PDB entry 1DQQ | X-ray diffraction, 1.80 A resolution | chains A and B

Chain A:
Protein: Anti-lysozyme antibody hyhel-63 (light chain)
Organism: Mus musculus
Notes: fragment: fab fragment; antibody fragment or engineered binder
Sequence (214 residues; numbered 1 to 214; the number before each row is that of its first residue):
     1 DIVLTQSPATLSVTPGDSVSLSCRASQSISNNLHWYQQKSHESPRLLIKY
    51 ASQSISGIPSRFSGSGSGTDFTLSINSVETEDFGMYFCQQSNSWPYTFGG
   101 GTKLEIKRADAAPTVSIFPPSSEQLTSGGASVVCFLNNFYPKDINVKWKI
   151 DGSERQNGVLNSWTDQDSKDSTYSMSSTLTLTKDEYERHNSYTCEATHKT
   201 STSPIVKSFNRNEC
Disulfide bonds: C23-C88, C134-C194

Chain B:
Protein: Anti-lysozyme antibody hyhel-63 (heavy chain)
Organism: Mus musculus
Notes: fragment: fab fragment; antibody fragment or engineered binder
Sequence (210 residues; numbered 1 to 221; 11 numbers in that range are skipped by the numbering (no residue carries them; nothing is unmodelled there); the number before each row is that of its first residue):
     1 EVQLQESGPSLVKPSQTLSLTCSVTGDSVTSDYWSWIRKFPGNKLEYMGY
    51 ISYSGSTYYHPSLKSRISITRDTSKNQYYLQLNSVTTEDTATYYCASWGG
   101 DVWGAGTTVTVSSAKTTAPSVYPLAPVCGDTTGSSVTLGCLVKGYFPEPV
   151 TL
   154 TW
   160 NSGSLSSG
   169 VHTFPAVLQS
   181 DLYTLSSSVTVTSS
   196 TWP
   200 SQSIT
   206 CNVAHPASSTKVDKKI
Disulfide bonds: C22-C95, C140-C206

Interface between chain A and chain B:
Residue-residue contacts (72):
  Y36(A) - G99(B)  hydrogen bond (side chain-backbone)
  Y36(A) - G100(B)
  Y36(A) - W103(B)
  Q38(A) - K39(B)
  Q38(A) - Y94(B)  hydrogen bond
  S43(A) - Y94(B)
  S43(A) - W103(B)
  S43(A) - G104(B)  hydrogen bond (side chain-backbone)
  S43(A) - A105(B)  hydrogen bond (side chain-backbone)
  S43(A) - G106(B)
  P44(A) - W103(B)
  L46(A) - G99(B)
  L46(A) - G100(B)
  L46(A) - D101(B)
  K49(A) - D101(B)  salt bridge
  M85(A) - N43(B)
  F87(A) - N43(B)
  F87(A) - L45(B)  hydrophobic
  W94(A) - Y47(B)  hydrophobic
  W94(A) - G49(B)
  W94(A) - Y50(B)  hydrophobic
  W94(A) - Y58(B)
  W94(A) - Y59(B)  hydrogen bond (side chain-backbone)
  W94(A) - H60(B)
  P95(A) - H60(B)
  P95(A) - P61(B)
  Y96(A) - Y47(B)
  F98(A) - L45(B)  hydrophobic
  G100(A) - N43(B)
  S116(A) - T137(B)  hydrogen bond
  I117(A) - V127(B)
  F118(A) - L124(B)
  F118(A) - A125(B)
  F118(A) - P126(B)
  F118(A) - T137(B)
  P119(A) - V127(B)
  S121(A) - Y122(B)
  S121(A) - P123(B)
  E123(A) - Y122(B)
  E123(A) - P123(B)
  E123(A) - K219(B)  salt bridge
  Q124(A) - Y122(B)
  Q124(A) - K143(B)
  S127(A) - Y122(B)  hydrogen bond
  S131(A) - L141(B)
  V133(A) - L124(B)  hydrophobic
  F135(A) - L124(B)  hydrophobic
  F135(A) - F172(B)  hydrophobic
  F135(A) - S186(B)
  F135(A) - S187(B)
  F135(A) - S188(B)
  N137(A) - H170(B)
  N137(A) - F172(B)
  N137(A) - S188(B)  hydrogen bond
  N138(A) - H170(B)  hydrogen bond
  L160(A) - V175(B)  hydrophobic
  L160(A) - L176(B)
  L160(A) - Q177(B)
  N161(A) - V175(B)
  S162(A) - F172(B)
  S162(A) - P173(B)  hydrogen bond (side chain-backbone)
  W163(A) - P173(B)
  T164(A) - F172(B)
  S174(A) - H170(B)  hydrogen bond
  S174(A) - F172(B)
  M175(A) - F172(B)  hydrophobic
  S176(A) - F172(B)
  S176(A) - S186(B)
  T180(A) - Q177(B)  hydrogen bond
  K207(A) - D130(B)
  C214(A) - V127(B)
  C214(A) - C128(B)  disulfide
Other interface residues (no listed pair), chain A (42 interface residues in all): D1, E42, Q89, V115, F209
Other interface residues (no listed pair), chain B (45 interface residues in all): I37, E46, W98, L138, G139, T171
Disulfides between the chains: C214(A)-C128(B)

In short:
42 residues of chain A face 45 of chain B across their interface, with 1 disulfide bond, 12 hydrogen bonds and
2 salt bridges. Among the polar pairs are K49(A)-D101(B), E123(A)-K219(B) and Y36(A)-G99(B).
Chain A is Anti-lysozyme antibody hyhel-63 (light chain) and chain B is Anti-lysozyme antibody hyhel-63 (heavy
chain), both from Mus musculus; the structure, Crystal structure of anti-lysozyme antibody hyhel-63, was
determined by X-ray diffraction, deposited together with 1DQM.
